PDB entry 5IFS | X-ray diffraction, 2.46 A resolution | chains A and D of the 4 polymer chains in the assembly

# Chain A
Protein: Tether containing UBX domain for GLUT4
Source organism: Homo sapiens
UniProt: Q9BZE9 (ASPC1_HUMAN); numbering as in UniProt (aligned over 317-553)
Chain sequence (237 residues; each row starts with the number of its first residue):
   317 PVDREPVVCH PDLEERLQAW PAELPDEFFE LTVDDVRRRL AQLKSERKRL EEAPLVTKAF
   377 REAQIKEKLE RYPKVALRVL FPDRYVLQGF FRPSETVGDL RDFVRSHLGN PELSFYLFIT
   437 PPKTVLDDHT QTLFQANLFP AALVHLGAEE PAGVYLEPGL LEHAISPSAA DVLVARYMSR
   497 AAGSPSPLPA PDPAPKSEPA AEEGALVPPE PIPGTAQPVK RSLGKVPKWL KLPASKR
Disordered / not traced: 498-553
Curated features (UniProtKB/Swiss-Prot):
  - modified residue (Phosphoserine): Ser-500, Ser-502

# Chain D
Protein: Transitional endoplasmic reticulum ATPase
Source organism: Homo sapiens
Notes: EC 3.6.4.6
UniProt: P55072 (TERA_HUMAN); residue numbers follow UniProt; this construct covers 1-481
Chain sequence (481 residues; row label = number of the first residue in the row):
     1 MASGADSKGD DLSTAILKQK NRPNRLIVDE AINEDNSVVS LSQPKMDELQ LFRGDTVLLK
    61 GKKRREAVCI VLSDDTCSDE KIRMNRVVRN NLRVRLGDVI SIQPCPDVKY GKRIHVLPID
   121 DTVEGITGNL FEVYLKPYFL EAYRPIRKGD IFLVRGGMRA VEFKVVETDP SPYCIVAPDT
   181 VIHCEGEPIK REDEEESLNE VGYDDIGGCR KQLAQIKEMV ELPLRHPALF KAIGVKPPRG
   241 ILLYGPPGTG KTLIARAVAN ETGAFFFLIN GPEIMSKLAG ESESNLRKAF EEAEKNAPAI
   301 IFIDELDAIA PKREKTHGEV ERRIVSQLLT LMDGLKQRAH VIVMAATNRP NSIDPALRRF
   361 GRFDREVDIG IPDATGRLEI LQIHTKNMKL ADDVDLEQVA NETHGHVGAD LAALCSEAAL
   421 QAIRKKMDLI DLEDETIDAE VMNSLAVTMD DFRWALSQSN PSALRETVVE VPQVTWEDIG
   481 G
Disordered / not traced: 1-20, 277-278, 428-431, 462-472, 481
Ligand contacts: ADP (adenosine-5'-diphosphate): Asp-205, Ile-206, Gly-207, Cys-209, Pro-246, Pro-247, Gly-248, Thr-249, Gly-250, Lys-251, Thr-252, Leu-253, Ile-380, Ile-383, His-384, Gly-408, Ala-409, Ala-412
Curated features (UniProtKB/Swiss-Prot):
  - binding site (ATP): Pro-247 to Leu-253, Asn-348, His-384
  - modified residue: Ala-2 (N-acetylalanine), Ser-3 (Phosphoserine), Ser-7 (Phosphoserine), Ser-13 (Phosphoserine), Ser-37 (Phosphoserine), Lys-315 (N6,N6,N6-trimethyllysine), Thr-436 (Phosphothreonine), Ser-462 (Phosphoserine)
  - cross-link (Glycyl lysine isopeptide (Lys-Gly)): Lys-8 (interchain with G-Cter in SUMO2), Lys-18 (interchain with G-Cter in SUMO2)
  - natural variant: Arg-95 (R95G: In IBMPFD1), Gly-97 (G97E: In CMT2Y), Ile-126 (I126F: In IBMPFD1; uncertain significance), Arg-155 (R155C: In IBMPFD1; R155H: In FTDALS6 and IBMPFD1; R155L: In IBMPFD1; R155P: In IBMPFD1; R155S: In IBMPFD1), Arg-159 (R159G: In FTDALS6; R159H: In IBMPFD1), Ala-160 (A160T: In IBMPFD1; uncertain significance), Glu-185 (E185K: In CMT2Y), Arg-191 (R191Q: In FTDALS6 and IBMPFD1), Leu-198 (L198W: In IBMPFD1), Ala-232 (A232E: In IBMPFD1), Ile-254 (I254F: In IBMPFD1; uncertain significance), Ile-369 (I369T: In IBMPFD1; uncertain significance), 1 further natural variant entry in UniProt
  - mutagenesis: Phe-52 to Asp-55 (Abolishes interaction with NPLOC4; when associated with A-110), Arg-53 (R53A: Minor effect on affinity for ATP and ADP), Arg-86 (R86A: Strongly increased affinity for ATP. Strongly reduced affinity for ADP), Tyr-110 (Y110A: Abolishes interaction with NPLOC4; when associated with 52-A--A-55), Arg-113 to His-115 (Severely reduced binding to DERL1), Phe-131 (F131R: Severely reduced binding to DERL1), Leu-140 (L140D: Severely reduced binding to DERL1), Asp-179 (D179R: No effect on binding to DERL1), His-183 (H183W: Severely reduced binding to DERL1), Lys-251 (K251Q: Impairs ERAD degradation of HMGCR and does not inhibit interaction with RHBDD1; when associated with Q-524), Glu-305 (E305Q: Defect in ubiquitin-dependent protein degradation by the proteasome; when associated with Q-578), Lys-312 (K312A: Does not affect methylation by VCPKMT), 6 further mutagenesis entries in UniProt
From the paper describing this entry:
  - disease-associated variants - A232E: increased catalytic activity

# Interface between chain A and chain D
Contacting residue pairs - 10 pairs, chain A then chain D:
  Glu-368(A) / His-404(D)
  Ala-369(A) / Ala-374(D)
  Pro-370(A) / Asn-401(D)
  Leu-371(A) / Ala-374(D)  hydrophobic
  Leu-371(A) / Thr-375(D)
  Leu-371(A) / Asn-401(D)  hydrogen bond (backbone-side chain)
  Thr-373(A) / Glu-397(D)
  Thr-373(A) / Asn-401(D)
  Lys-374(A) / Glu-397(D)  hydrogen bond (backbone-side chain)
  Ala-375(A) / Asp-395(D)
Interface residues without a listed pair, chain A (8 interface residues in all): Glu-367
Interface residues without a listed pair, chain D (9 interface residues in all): Leu-378, Gln-398, Ala-400

# In short
Chain A and chain D form an interface of 8 and 9 residues respectively, with 2 hydrogen bonds. Polar pairs
include Leu-371(A)/Asn-401(D) and Lys-374(A)/Glu-397(D). Ligands of chain D: ADP. UniProt lists 9 ATP-binding
residues and 22 mutagenesis sites on chain D. The paper reports that A232E of chain D increases catalytic
activity.
Chain A is Tether containing UBX domain for GLUT4 and chain D is Transitional endoplasmic reticulum ATPase,
both from Homo sapiens; the structure, Quantitative interaction mapping reveals an extended ubiquitin
regulatory domain in ASPL that disrupts functional p97 hexamers ..., was determined by X-ray diffraction,
deposited together with 5IFW.
